4JPW - chains G and L of the 3 polymer chains in the assembly; structure by X-ray diffraction, 2.90 A resolution.

# Chain G
Name: HIV-1 clade A/E strain 73TH057 GP120 with mutation H375S
From: Human immunodeficiency virus 1
Notes: engineered mutation(s): H375S
Chain sequence (353 residues; each row starts with the number of its first residue; note: 96 numbers in that range are skipped by the numbering (no residue carries them; nothing is unmodelled there)):
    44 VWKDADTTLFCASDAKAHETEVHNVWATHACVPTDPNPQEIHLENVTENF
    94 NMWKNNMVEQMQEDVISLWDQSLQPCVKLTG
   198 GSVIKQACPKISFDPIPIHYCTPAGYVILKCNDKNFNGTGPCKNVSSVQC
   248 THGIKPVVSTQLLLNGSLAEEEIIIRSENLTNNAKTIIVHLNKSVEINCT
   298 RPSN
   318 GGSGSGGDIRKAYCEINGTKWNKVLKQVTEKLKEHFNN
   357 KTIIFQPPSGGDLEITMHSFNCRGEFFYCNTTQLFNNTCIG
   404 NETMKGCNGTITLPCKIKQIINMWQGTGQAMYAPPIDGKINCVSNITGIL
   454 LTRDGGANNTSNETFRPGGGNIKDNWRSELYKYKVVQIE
Disordered / not traced: 318-323, 404-405
Disulfides: Cys-54/Cys-74, Cys-119/Cys-205, Cys-218/Cys-247, Cys-228/Cys-239, Cys-296/Cys-331, Cys-378/Cys-445, Cys-385/Cys-418, Cys-395/Cys-410
Covalent attachments: N-acetylglucosamine (NAG) linked to Asn-234, Asn-241, Asn-262, Asn-276, Asn-289, Asn-295, Asn-334, Asn-386, Asn-392, Asn-448

# Chain L
Name: Light chain of antibody 12A21
From: Homo sapiens
Notes: antibody fragment or engineered binder
Chain sequence (210 residues; numbered 1 to 214; 4 numbers in that range are skipped by the numbering (no residue carries them; nothing is unmodelled there); the number before each row is that of its first residue):
     1 DIQMTQSPSSLSASVGDRVTINCQAGQGIGSSLNWYQKKPGRAPKLLVHG
    51 ASNLQRGVPSRFSGSGFHTTFTLTISSLQPDDVATYFCAVF
    96 QWFGPGTKVDIKRTVAAPSVFIFPPSDEQLKSGTASVVCLLNNFYPREAK
   146 VQWKVDNALQSGNSQESVTEQDSKDSTYSLSSTLTLSKADYEKHKVYACE
   196 VTHQGLRSPVTKSFNRGEC
Disordered / not traced: 213-214
Disulfides: Cys-23/Cys-88, Cys-134/Cys-194
Residues lining bound ligands: N-acetylglucosamine (NAG; 2-acetamido-2-deoxy-beta-D-glucopyranose): Gly-28, Ile-29, Gly-30, Ser-32, Val-90, Phe-91

# How chain G and chain L interact
Contacting residue pairs (5; chain G residue first):
  Thr-278(G) / Phe-91(L)
  Asn-279(G) / Phe-91(L)
  Asn-280(G) / Gln-96(L)  hydrogen bond
  Gly-459(G) / Asp-1(L)
  Gly-459(G) / Trp-97(L)
Other interface residues (no listed pair), chain G (6 interface residues in all): Gly-458, Ala-460
Other interface residues (no listed pair), chain L (5 interface residues in all): Gln-27

# Overview
The interface between chain G and chain L involves 6 residues on one side and 5 on the other; the contacts
include 1 hydrogen bond. The hydrogen-bonded pair is Asn-280(G)/Gln-96(L). Chain L binds N-acetylglucosamine.
Chain G is HIV-1 clade A/E strain 73TH057 GP120 with mutation H375S (Human immunodeficiency virus 1) and chain
L is Light chain of antibody 12A21 (Homo sapiens); the structure, Crystal structure of broadly and potently
neutralizing antibody 12a21 in complex with hiv-1 strain 93th057 gp120 ..., was determined by X-ray
diffraction (same publication as 4GW4 and 4JPV).
